9CU2 - chains B and G of the 14 polymer chains in the assembly; structure by electron microscopy, 2.27 A resolution.

== Chain B ==
Molecule: Nitrogenase molybdenum-iron protein beta chain
Source organism: Azotobacter vinelandii
Notes: EC 1.18.6.1
UniProt: P07329 (NIFK_AZOVI); numbering as in UniProt (aligned over 1-523)
Chain sequence (523 residues; each row starts with the number of its first residue):
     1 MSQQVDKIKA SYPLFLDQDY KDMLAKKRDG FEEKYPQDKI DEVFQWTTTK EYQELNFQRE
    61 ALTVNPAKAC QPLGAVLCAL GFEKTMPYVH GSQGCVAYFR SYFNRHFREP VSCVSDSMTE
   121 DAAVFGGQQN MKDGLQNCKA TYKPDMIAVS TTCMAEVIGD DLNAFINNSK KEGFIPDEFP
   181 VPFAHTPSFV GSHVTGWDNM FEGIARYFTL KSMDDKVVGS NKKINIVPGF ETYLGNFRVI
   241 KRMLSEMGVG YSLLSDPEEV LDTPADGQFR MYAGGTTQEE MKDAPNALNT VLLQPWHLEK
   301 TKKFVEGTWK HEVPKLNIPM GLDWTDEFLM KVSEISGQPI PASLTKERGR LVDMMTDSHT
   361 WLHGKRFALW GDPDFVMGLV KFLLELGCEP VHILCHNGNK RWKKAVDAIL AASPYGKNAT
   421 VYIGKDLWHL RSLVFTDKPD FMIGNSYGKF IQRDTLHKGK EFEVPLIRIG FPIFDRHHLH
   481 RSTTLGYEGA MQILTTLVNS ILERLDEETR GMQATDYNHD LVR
Unresolved in the structure: 1
UniProt features mapped onto this chain:
  - binding site ([8Fe-7S] cluster): Cys70, Cys95, Cys153, Ser188

== Chain G ==
Molecule: Protein FeSII
Source organism: Azotobacter vinelandii
UniProt: Q44501 (FESII_AZOVI); residues 1-122 here = UniProt positions 1-122
Chain sequence (122 residues; each row starts with the number of its first residue):
     1 MATIYFSSPL MPHNKKVQAV AGKRSTLLGV AQENGVKIPF ECQDGNCGSC LVKITHLDGE
    61 RIKGMLLTDK ERNVLKSVGK LPKSEEERAA VRDLPPTYRL ACQTIVTDED LLVEFTGEPG
   121 GA
Unresolved in the structure: 1

== How chain B and chain G interact ==
Residue-residue contacts (12; chain B residue first):
  Glu120(B) - Ile105(G)
  Asp121(B) - Lys70(G)  salt bridge
  Ala123(B) - Arg24(G)
  Val124(B) - Thr26(G)
  Val124(B) - Cys102(G)
  Phe125(B) - Gln43(G)
  Phe125(B) - Asp44(G)
  Phe125(B) - Gly45(G)
  Phe125(B) - Lys70(G)
  Phe125(B) - Gln103(G)
  Val157(B) - Arg24(G)  hydrogen bond (backbone-side chain)
  Ile158(B) - Arg24(G)  hydrogen bond (backbone-side chain)
Interface residues without a listed pair, chain G (11 interface residues in all): Leu66, Thr68

== Summary ==
Chain B and chain G form an interface of 7 and 11 residues respectively, with 2 hydrogen bonds and 1 salt
bridge. Among the polar pairs are Asp121(B)-Lys70(G), Val157(B)-Arg24(G) and Ile158(B)-Arg24(G). Curated
annotation (UniProt) lists 4 [8Fe-7S] cluster-binding residues on chain B.
Here chain B is Nitrogenase molybdenum-iron protein beta chain and chain G is Protein FeSII, both from
Azotobacter vinelandii. Entry 9CU2 (Azotobacter vinelandii filamentous 2:2:1 MoFeP:FeP:FeSII-Complex (C2
symmetry)) was determined by electron microscopy, deposited together with 9CTZ, 9CU0 and 9CU1.
